8XX0 - chains H and A of the 4 polymer chains in the assembly; structure by X-ray diffraction, 2.90 A resolution.

Chain H:
Protein: anti-IgE antibody HMK-12 Fab heavy chain
Source organism: Rattus norvegicus
Notes: antibody fragment or engineered binder
Chain sequence (225 residues; row label = number of the first residue in the row):
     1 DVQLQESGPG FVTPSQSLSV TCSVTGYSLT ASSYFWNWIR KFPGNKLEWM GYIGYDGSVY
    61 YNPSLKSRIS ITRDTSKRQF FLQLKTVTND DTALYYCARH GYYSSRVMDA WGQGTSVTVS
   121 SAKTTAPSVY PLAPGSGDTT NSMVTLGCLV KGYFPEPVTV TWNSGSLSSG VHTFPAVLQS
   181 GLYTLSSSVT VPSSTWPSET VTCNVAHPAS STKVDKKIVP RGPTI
Not modelled in the structure: 223-225
Disulfides: Cys22-Cys97, Cys148-Cys203

Chain A:
Protein: SPE7 immunoglobulin E F(ab')2 heavy chain
Source organism: Mus musculus
Chain sequence (321 residues; each row starts with the number of its first residue):
     1 EVQLQQPGAE LVKPGASVKL SCKASGYTFT SYWMHWVKQR PGRGLEWIGR IDPNGGGTKY
    61 NEKFKSKATL TVDKPSSTAY MQLSSLTSED SAVYYCARMW YYGTYYFDYW GQGTTLTVSS
   121 ASIRNPQLYP LKPCKGTASM TLGCLVKDYF PGPVTVTWYS DSLNMSTVNF PALGSELKVT
   181 TSQVTSWGKS AKNFTCHVTH PPSFNESRTI LVRPVNITEP TLELLHSSCD PNAFHSTIQL
   241 YCFIYGHILN DVSVSWLMDD REITDTLAQT VLIKEEGKLA STCSKLNITE QQWMSESTFT
   301 CKVTSQGVDY LAHTRRCPDH E
Not modelled in the structure: 1, 138-139, 186-190, 320-321
Disulfides: Cys22-Cys96, Cys144-Cys196, Cys242-Cys301
Glycans and other covalent adducts: N-acetylglucosamine (NAG) linked to Asn287

Chain H / chain A interface:
Contacting residue pairs (23; chain H residue first):
  Tyr27(H) - Val308(A)  hydrophobic
  Tyr27(H) - Asp309(A)  hydrogen bond (side chain-backbone)
  Ser28(H) - Glu219(A)  hydrogen bond
  Thr30(H) - Glu219(A)  hydrogen bond
  Ala31(H) - Glu219(A)
  Ser32(H) - Pro220(A)
  Ser32(H) - Leu222(A)  hydrogen bond (side chain-backbone)
  Ser32(H) - Leu311(A)
  Ser33(H) - Leu311(A)  hydrogen bond (side chain-backbone)
  Ser33(H) - Ala312(A)
  Tyr34(H) - Asp309(A)  hydrogen bond (side chain-backbone)
  Tyr34(H) - Leu311(A)
  Gly101(H) - His313(A)  hydrogen bond (backbone-side chain)
  Tyr102(H) - Lys302(A)  hydrogen bond
  Tyr102(H) - Leu311(A)
  Tyr102(H) - His313(A)  hydrogen bond (backbone-side chain)
  Tyr103(H) - Asp260(A)
  Tyr103(H) - His313(A)
  Ser104(H) - Asp260(A)  hydrogen bond
  Ser104(H) - Thr298(A)  hydrogen bond
  Ser104(H) - His313(A)
  Ser105(H) - Thr298(A)
  Arg106(H) - Arg315(A)
Interface residues without a listed pair, chain A (15 interface residues in all): Thr221, Thr300, Tyr310
Interface features reported in the paper:
  - pairs named by the authors: Ser32(H)-Pro220(A), Ser104(H)-Asp260(A), Leu222(A)-Ser32(H) (hydrogen bond)
  - epitope / paratope residues, chain H: Tyr27(H), Ser28(H), Thr30(H), Ser32(H), Ser33(H), Gly101(H), Tyr102(H), Ser104(H)
  - epitope / paratope residues, chain A: Glu219(A), Pro220(A), Leu222(A), Asp260(A), Glu296(A), Gly307(A)

Summary:
13 residues of chain H face 15 of chain A across their interface; the contacts include 11 hydrogen bonds.
Polar contacts include Tyr27(H)-Asp309(A), Ser28(H)-Glu219(A) and Thr30(H)-Glu219(A). The paper describes
contacts between Ser32(H) and Pro220(A) and Ser104(H) and Asp260(A); a hydrogen bond between Leu222(A) and
Ser32(H). From the paper: epitope/paratope residues Tyr27(H), Ser28(H) and Glu219(A) among others.
Chain H is anti-IgE antibody HMK-12 Fab heavy chain (Rattus norvegicus) and chain A is SPE7 immunoglobulin E
F(ab')2 heavy chain (Mus musculus); the structure, Crystal structure of anti-IgE antibody HMK-12 Fab complexed
with IgE F(ab')2, was determined by X-ray diffraction.
